7F1M - chains A and R of the 4 polymer chains in the assembly; structure by electron microscopy, 3.10 A resolution.

== Chain A ==
Protein: Nucleoprotein
From: Lake Victoria marburgvirus (strain Angola/2005)
Reference sequence: Q1PD53 (NCAP_MABVA); residues 1-395 here = UniProt positions 1-395
Amino-acid sequence (395 residues; each row starts with the number of its first residue):
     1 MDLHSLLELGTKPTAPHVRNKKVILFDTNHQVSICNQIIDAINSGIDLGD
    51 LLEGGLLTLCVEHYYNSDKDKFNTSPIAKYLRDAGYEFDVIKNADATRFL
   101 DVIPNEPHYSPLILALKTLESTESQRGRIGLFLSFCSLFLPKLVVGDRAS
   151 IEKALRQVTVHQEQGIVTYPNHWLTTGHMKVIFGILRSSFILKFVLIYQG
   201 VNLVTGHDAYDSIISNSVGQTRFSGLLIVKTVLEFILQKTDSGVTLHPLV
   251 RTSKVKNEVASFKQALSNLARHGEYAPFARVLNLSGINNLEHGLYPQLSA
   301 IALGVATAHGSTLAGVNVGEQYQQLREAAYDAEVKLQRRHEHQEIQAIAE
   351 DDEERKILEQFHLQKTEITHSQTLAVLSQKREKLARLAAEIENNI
Disordered / not traced: 395
Differences from the reference sequence: engineered mutation Tyr198 (His in Q1PD53), Tyr330 (His in Q1PD53)
What the authors report for this chain:
  - binding site for the 6-nt RNA strand (chain R): Lys142, Lys153, Arg156, Lys230, His292
  - conformationally variable residues (loop rearrangement): Asn202 to Asp208
  - self-association interface (contacts with another copy of this molecule): Ile368

== Chain R ==
Molecule: 6-nt RNA strand
Sequence (6 nucleotides; each row starts with the number of its first residue):
     7 UUUUUU

== Interface between chain A and chain R ==
Contacting residue pairs - 26 pairs, chain A then chain R:
  Lys142(A) with U10(R), salt bridge to the phosphate; U11(R), salt bridge to the phosphate
  Val144(A) with U8(R), hydrogen bond to the sugar
  Val145(A) with U8(R), base contact; U9(R), phosphate contact
  Lys153(A) with U12(R), base contact
  Gln220(A) with U12(R), sugar contact
  Ser224(A) with U9(R), phosphate contact
  Gly225(A) with U8(R), phosphate contact; U9(R), phosphate contact
  Leu227(A) with U9(R), phosphate contact; U10(R), base contact
  Arg280(A) with U7(R), sugar contact; U8(R), salt bridge to the phosphate
  Glu291(A) with U7(R), phosphate contact; U8(R), phosphate contact
  His292(A) with U8(R), salt bridge to the phosphate; U9(R), salt bridge to the phosphate
  Thr312(A) with U10(R), hydrogen bond to the sugar; U11(R), sugar contact
  Leu313(A) with U10(R), base contact
  Gly315(A) with U10(R), sugar contact
  Val316(A) with U10(R), sugar contact
  Asn317(A) with U9(R), hydrogen bond to the sugar
  Val318(A) with U9(R), base contact
  Gly319(A) with U9(R), base contact
Other interface residues (no listed pair), chain A (23 interface residues in all): Pro141, Arg156, Leu226, Lys230, Leu290

== In short ==
The interface between chain A and chain R involves 23 residues on one side and 6 on the other, with 3 hydrogen
bonds and 5 salt bridges. Among the polar pairs are Val144(A)-U8(R), Thr312(A)-U10(R) and Asn317(A)-U9(R).
From the paper: a binding site for the 6-nt RNA strand (chain R) at Lys142(A), Lys153(A) and Arg156(A) among
others; conformational variability at Asn202(A).
Here chain A is Nucleoprotein (Lake Victoria marburgvirus (strain Angola/2005)) and chain R is a 6-nt RNA
strand. Entry 7F1M (Marburg virus nucleoprotein-RNA complex) was determined by electron microscopy.
